Entry 5MEP (X-ray diffraction, 2.71 A resolution); this record covers chains A and B of the 3 polymer chains in the assembly.

Chain A:
Molecule: HLA class I histocompatibility antigen, A-2 alpha chain
From: Homo sapiens
UniProtKB: P01892 (1A02_HUMAN); residues 1-276 here correspond to UniProt positions 25-300 (UniProt number = residue number + 24)
Sequence (276 residues; each row starts with the number of its first residue):
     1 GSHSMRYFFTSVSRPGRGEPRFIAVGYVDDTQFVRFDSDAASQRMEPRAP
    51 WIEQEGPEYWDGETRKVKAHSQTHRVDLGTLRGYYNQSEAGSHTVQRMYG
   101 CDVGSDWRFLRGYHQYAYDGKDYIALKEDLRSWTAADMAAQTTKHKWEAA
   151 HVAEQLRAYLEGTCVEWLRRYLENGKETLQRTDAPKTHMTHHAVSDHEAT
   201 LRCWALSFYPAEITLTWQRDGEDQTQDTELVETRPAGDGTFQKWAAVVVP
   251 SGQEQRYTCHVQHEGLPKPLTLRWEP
Disulfides: Cys101-Cys164, Cys203-Cys259

Chain B:
Molecule: Beta-2-microglobulin
From: Homo sapiens
UniProtKB: P61769 (B2MG_HUMAN); residues 1-99 here correspond to UniProt positions 21-119 (UniProt number = residue number + 20)
Sequence (100 residues; numbered 0 to 99; the number before each row is that of its first residue; numbering starts at 0):
     0 MIQRTPKIQVYSRHPAENGKSNFLNCYVSGFHPSDIEVDLLKNGERIEKV
    50 EHSDLSFSKDWSFYLLYYTEFTPTEKDEYACRVNHVTLSQPKIVKWDRDM
Construct notes: initiating methionine (0)
Disulfides: Cys25-Cys80
UniProt features mapped onto this chain:
  - modified residue: Gln2 (Pyrrolidone carboxylic acid)
  - glycosylation: Ile1 (N-linked (Glc) (glycation) isoleucine), Lys19 (N-linked (Glc) (glycation) lysine), Lys41 (N-linked (Glc) (glycation) lysine), Lys48 (N-linked (Glc) (glycation) lysine), Lys58 (N-linked (Glc) (glycation) lysine), Lys91 (N-linked (Glc) (glycation) lysine), Lys94 (N-linked (Glc) (glycation) lysine)

Chain A / chain B interface:
Residue-residue contacts - 56 pairs, chain A then chain B:
  Phe8(A) with Ser55(B); Phe56(B), hydrophobic
  Phe9(A) with Phe56(B)
  Thr10(A) with Phe56(B); Phe62(B)
  Val12(A) with Ser33(B)
  Ile23(A) with Leu54(B), hydrophobic
  Val25(A) with Asp53(B); Ser55(B)
  Tyr27(A) with Ser55(B); Tyr63(B), hydrogen bond
  Gln32(A) with Asp53(B), hydrogen bond
  Arg35(A) with Asp53(B), salt bridge
  Arg48(A) with Asp53(B), salt bridge
  Ser92(A) with Met0(B)
  His93(A) with Met0(B)
  Gln96(A) with His31(B), hydrogen bond; Phe56(B); Trp60(B), hydrogen bond (side chain-backbone); Phe62(B)
  Arg97(A) with Phe56(B)
  Gln115(A) with Trp60(B)
  Tyr116(A) with Trp60(B)
  Ala117(A) with Trp60(B), hydrophobic
  Asp119(A) with Met0(B); Ile1(B); His31(B)
  Gly120(A) with Ile1(B); His31(B)
  Lys121(A) with Ile1(B)
  Asp122(A) with Trp60(B), hydrogen bond
  Thr190(A) with Asp98(B), hydrogen bond
  His192(A) with Asp98(B), salt bridge
  Arg202(A) with Asp98(B), salt bridge; Met99(B)
  Trp204(A) with Asp98(B); Met99(B), hydrophobic
  Val231(A) with Gln8(B)
  Glu232(A) with Lys6(B); Gln8(B); Tyr26(B), hydrogen bond; Ser28(B), hydrogen bond
  Thr233(A) with Tyr26(B)
  Arg234(A) with Gln8(B); Tyr10(B); Tyr26(B); Met99(B), hydrogen bond
  Pro235(A) with Tyr10(B), hydrogen bond (backbone-side chain); Asn24(B); Tyr26(B)
  Gly237(A) with Arg12(B), hydrogen bond (backbone-side chain); Asn24(B)
  Gln242(A) with Tyr10(B); Ser11(B); Arg12(B)
  Trp244(A) with Met99(B)
Other interface residues (no listed pair), chain A (38 interface residues in all): Thr94, Met98, Leu206, Ala236, Asp238
Other interface residues (no listed pair), chain B (26 interface residues in all): His13, Pro14, Pro32, Asp59, Leu65

In short:
The interface between chain A and chain B involves 38 residues on one side and 26 on the other; the contacts
include 11 hydrogen bonds and 4 salt bridges. Polar contacts include Arg35(A)-Asp53(B), Arg48(A)-Asp53(B) and
His192(A)-Asp98(B).
Here chain A is HLA class I histocompatibility antigen, A-2 alpha chain and chain B is Beta-2-microglobulin,
both from Homo sapiens. Entry 5MEP (Human Leukocyte Antigen A02 presenting ILGKFLHWL) was determined by X-ray
diffraction together with 5MEN, 5MEO, 5MEQ and 5MER from the same study.
